PDB entry 6GKG | X-ray diffraction, 2.85 A resolution | chains A and E of the 4 polymer chains in the assembly

[Chain A (and E)]
Name: 14-3-3 protein gamma
Source organism: Homo sapiens
Notes: engineered mutation(s): S235Stop; chain E of this document is another copy of the same molecule, construct and numbering; everything in this record applies to it too
Reference sequence: P61981 (1433G_HUMAN); residues 1-234 here = UniProt positions 1-234
Amino-acid sequence (234 residues; numbered 1 to 234; the number before each row is that of its first residue):
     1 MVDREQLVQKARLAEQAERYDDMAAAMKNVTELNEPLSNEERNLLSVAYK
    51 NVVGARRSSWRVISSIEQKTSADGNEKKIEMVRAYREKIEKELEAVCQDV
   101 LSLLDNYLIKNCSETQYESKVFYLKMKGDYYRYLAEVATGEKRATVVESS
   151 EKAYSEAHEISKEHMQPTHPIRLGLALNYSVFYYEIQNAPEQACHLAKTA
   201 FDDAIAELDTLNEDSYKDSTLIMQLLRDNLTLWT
Not modelled in the structure: 1
Swiss-Prot annotation at these positions:
  - site (Interaction with phosphoserine on interacting protein): Arg-57, Arg-132
  - modified residue: Met-1 (N-acetylmethionine), Val-2 (N-acetylvaline), Ser-71 (Phosphoserine), Tyr-133 (Phosphotyrosine), Thr-145 (Phosphothreonine), Ser-215 (Phosphoserine), Thr-234 (Phosphothreonine)
  - natural variant: Glu-15 (E15A: In DEE56; uncertain significance), Lys-50 (K50Q: Found in an individual with autism; uncertain significance), Asp-129 (D129E: In DEE56), Arg-132 (R132C: In DEE56), Tyr-133 (Y133S: Found in an individual with neurodevelopmental disorder)

[How chain A and chain E interact]
Pairs across the interface - 37 pairs, chain A then chain E:
  Asp-3(A) / Lys-77(E)  salt bridge
  Gln-6(A) / Lys-77(E)
  Gln-6(A) / Met-81(E)
  Gln-9(A) / Lys-78(E)
  Lys-10(A) / Met-81(E)
  Leu-13(A) / Ile-63(E)  hydrophobic
  Ala-14(A) / Tyr-85(E)
  Gln-16(A) / Val-62(E)
  Gln-16(A) / Ile-66(E)
  Ala-17(A) / Ser-59(E)  hydrogen bond (backbone-side chain)
  Ala-17(A) / Val-62(E)
  Ala-17(A) / Ile-63(E)  hydrophobic
  Arg-19(A) / Ser-59(E)
  Arg-19(A) / Tyr-85(E)  hydrogen bond
  Arg-19(A) / Ile-89(E)
  Arg-19(A) / Glu-92(E)  salt bridge
  Asp-22(A) / Tyr-85(E)  hydrogen bond
  Ser-59(A) / Ala-17(E)  hydrogen bond (side chain-backbone)
  Ser-59(A) / Arg-19(E)
  Val-62(A) / Gln-16(E)
  Val-62(A) / Ala-17(E)
  Ile-63(A) / Leu-13(E)
  Ile-63(A) / Ala-17(E)  hydrophobic
  Ile-66(A) / Leu-13(E)  hydrophobic
  Ile-66(A) / Gln-16(E)
  Lys-77(A) / Gln-6(E)  hydrogen bond (backbone-side chain)
  Met-81(A) / Gln-6(E)
  Met-81(A) / Gln-9(E)
  Met-81(A) / Lys-10(E)
  Met-81(A) / Leu-13(E)  hydrophobic
  Val-82(A) / Leu-13(E)  hydrophobic
  Tyr-85(A) / Ala-14(E)
  Tyr-85(A) / Arg-19(E)  hydrogen bond
  Tyr-85(A) / Asp-22(E)  hydrogen bond
  Lys-88(A) / Asp-22(E)  salt bridge
  Ile-89(A) / Arg-19(E)
  Glu-92(A) / Arg-19(E)  salt bridge
Other interface residues (no listed pair), chain A (23 interface residues in all): Arg-56, Lys-78
Other interface residues (no listed pair), chain E (22 interface residues in all): Arg-56, Asn-75, Lys-88

[In short]
23 residues of chain A and 22 residues of chain E are in contact, with 7 hydrogen bonds and 4 salt bridges.
Among the polar pairs are Asp-3(A)/Lys-77(E), Arg-19(A)/Glu-92(E) and Lys-88(A)/Asp-22(E).
Both chains are 14-3-3 protein gamma (Homo sapiens). Entry 6GKG (Structure of 14-3-3 gamma in complex with
caspase-2 14-3-3 binding motif Ser164) was determined by X-ray diffraction together with 6GKF from the same
study.
